PDB entry 4O37 | X-ray diffraction, 1.40 A resolution | chains A and B

[Chain A]
Protein: Ribonuclease pancreatic, S-peptide
Notes: EC 3.1.27.5; fragment: S-peptide
UniProt: P61823 (RNAS1_BOVIN); residues 1-15 here correspond to UniProt positions 27-41 (UniProt number = residue number + 26)
Amino-acid sequence (15 residues; each row starts with the number of its first residue):
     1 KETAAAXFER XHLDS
Modified / non-standard residues: 1MH (3-pyridin-3-yl-L-alanine) at position 7; 1MH (3-pyridin-3-yl-L-alanine) at position 11; Leu-13 (norleucine; NLE)
Differences from the reference sequence: engineered mutation 1MH_7 (Lys33 in P61823), 1MH_11 (Gln37 in P61823), Leu-13 (Met39 in P61823)
UniProt features mapped onto this chain:
  - active site: His-12 (Proton acceptor)
  - binding site (substrate): Arg-10
  - glycosylation: Lys-1 (N-linked (Glc) (glycation) lysine)

[Chain B]
Protein: Ribonuclease pancreatic, S-protein
From: Bos taurus
Notes: EC 3.1.27.5; fragment: S-protein; engineered mutation(s): wild type
UniProt: P61823 (RNAS1_BOVIN); residues 21-124 here correspond to UniProt positions 47-150 (UniProt number = residue number + 26)
Amino-acid sequence (104 residues; numbered 21 to 124; the number before each row is that of its first residue):
    21 SSSNYCNQMM KSRNLTKDRC KPVNTFVHES LADVQAVCSQ KNVACKNGQT NCYQSYSTMS
    81 ITDCRETGSS KYPNCAYKTT QANKHIIVAC EGNPYVPVHF DASV
Unresolved in the structure: 21-22
Disulfides: Cys-26/Cys-84, Cys-40/Cys-95, Cys-58/Cys-110, Cys-65/Cys-72
UniProt features mapped onto this chain:
  - active site: His-119 (Proton donor)
  - binding site (substrate): Lys-41 to Thr-45, Lys-66, Arg-85
  - glycosylation: Asn-34 (N-linked (GlcNAc...) asparagine), Lys-37 (N-linked (Glc) (glycation) lysine), Lys-41 (N-linked (Glc) (glycation) lysine)

[How chain A and chain B interact]
Contacting residue pairs (37; chain A residue first):
  Ala-4(A) / Val-118(B)  hydrophobic
  Ala-5(A) / Val-116(B)  hydrophobic
  Ala-5(A) / Pro-117(B)
  Phe-8(A) / Val-54(B)  hydrophobic
  Phe-8(A) / Val-108(B)  hydrophobic
  Phe-8(A) / Pro-117(B)
  Phe-8(A) / Val-118(B)
  Phe-8(A) / His-119(B)
  Phe-8(A) / Phe-120(B)
  Glu-9(A) / Arg-33(B)  hydrogen bond (backbone-side chain)
  Glu-9(A) / Leu-51(B)
  Arg-10(A) / Arg-33(B)  hydrogen bond (backbone-side chain)
  Arg-10(A) / Asn-34(B)  hydrogen bond (side chain-backbone)
  1MH_11(A) / Leu-35(B)
  1MH_11(A) / Lys-41(B)
  1MH_11(A) / Asn-44(B)  hydrogen bond (backbone-side chain)
  1MH_11(A) / Thr-45(B)
  1MH_11(A) / Phe-46(B)
  His-12(A) / Asn-44(B)  hydrogen bond
  His-12(A) / Thr-45(B)  hydrogen bond (side chain-backbone)
  His-12(A) / Phe-46(B)
  His-12(A) / Val-47(B)  hydrogen bond (backbone-backbone)
  His-12(A) / Phe-120(B)
  Leu-13(A) / Arg-33(B)  hydrogen bond (backbone-side chain)
  Leu-13(A) / Val-47(B)
  Leu-13(A) / Glu-49(B)
  Leu-13(A) / Ser-50(B)
  Leu-13(A) / Leu-51(B)
  Leu-13(A) / Val-54(B)
  Asp-14(A) / Tyr-25(B)  hydrogen bond
  Asp-14(A) / Met-29(B)
  Asp-14(A) / Val-47(B)  hydrogen bond (backbone-backbone)
  Asp-14(A) / His-48(B)  salt bridge
  Ser-15(A) / Val-47(B)
  Ser-15(A) / Glu-49(B)  hydrogen bond (side chain-backbone)
  Ser-15(A) / Ser-50(B)
  Ser-15(A) / Leu-51(B)
Also at the interface, not in a pair above, chain B (22 interface residues in all): Gln-55

[Summary]
The interface between chain A and chain B involves 10 residues on one side and 22 on the other, with 11
hydrogen bonds and 1 salt bridge. Polar contacts include Asp-14(A)/His-48(B), Glu-9(A)/Arg-33(B) and
Arg-10(A)/Arg-33(B).
Here chain A is Ribonuclease pancreatic, S-peptide and chain B is Ribonuclease pancreatic, S-protein (Bos
taurus). Entry 4O37 (seminsynthetic RNase S1-15-3Pl-7/11) was determined by X-ray diffraction, deposited
together with 4O36.
